Entry 6UQE (electron microscopy, 3.00 A resolution); this record covers chains D and G of the 22 polymer chains in the assembly.

[Chain D]
Name: ATP-dependent Clp protease ATP-binding subunit ClpA
From: Escherichia coli K-12
UniProtKB: A0A4Y9BNB2 (A0A4Y9BNB2_ECOLX); numbering as in UniProt (aligned over 169-746)
Sequence (578 residues; row label = number of the first residue in the row):
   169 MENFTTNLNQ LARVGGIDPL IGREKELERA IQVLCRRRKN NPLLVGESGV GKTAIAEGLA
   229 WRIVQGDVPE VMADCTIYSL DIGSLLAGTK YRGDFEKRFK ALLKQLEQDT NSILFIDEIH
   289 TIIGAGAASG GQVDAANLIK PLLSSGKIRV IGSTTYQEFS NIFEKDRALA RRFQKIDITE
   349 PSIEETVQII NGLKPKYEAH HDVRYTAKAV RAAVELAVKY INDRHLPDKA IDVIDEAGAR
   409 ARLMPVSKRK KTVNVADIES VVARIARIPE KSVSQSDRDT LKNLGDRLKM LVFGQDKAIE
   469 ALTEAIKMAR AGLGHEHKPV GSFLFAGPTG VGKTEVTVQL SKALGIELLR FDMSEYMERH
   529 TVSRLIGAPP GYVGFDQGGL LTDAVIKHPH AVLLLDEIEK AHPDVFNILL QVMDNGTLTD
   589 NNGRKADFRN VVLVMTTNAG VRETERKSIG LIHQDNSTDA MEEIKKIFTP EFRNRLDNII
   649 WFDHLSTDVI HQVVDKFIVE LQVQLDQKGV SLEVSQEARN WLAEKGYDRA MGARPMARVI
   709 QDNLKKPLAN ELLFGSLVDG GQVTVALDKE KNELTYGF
Residues lining bound ligands:
  - ATP-gamma-S (AGS; phosphothiophosphoric acid-adenylate ester), molecule 1: P187, L188, I189, R191, E215, S216, G217, V218, G219, K220, T221, A222, T323, I357, L361, P395, D396, I399
  - ATP-gamma-S (AGS), molecule 2: L459, V460, F461, T497, G498, V499, G500, K501, T502, E503, E565, N606, L653, V661, K664, F665, A701, R702
  - ATP-gamma-S (AGS), molecule 3: D582, E639, R643

[Chain G]
Name: ATP-dependent Clp protease proteolytic subunit
From: Escherichia coli K-12
Notes: EC 3.4.21.92
UniProtKB: A0A0K4NM46 (A0A0K4NM46_ECOLX); residues 15-206 here = UniProt positions 15-206
Sequence (192 residues; numbered 15 to 206; the number before each row is that of its first residue):
    15 ALVPMVIEQT SRGERSFDIY SRLLKERVIF LTGQVEDHMA NLIVAQMLFL EAENPEKDIY
    75 LYINSPGGVI TAGMSIYDTM QFIKPDVSTI CMGQAASMGA FLLTAGAKGK RFCLPNSRVM
   135 IHQPLGGYQG QATDIEIHAR EILKVKGRMN ELMALHTGQS LEQIERDTER DRFLSAPEAV
   195 EYGLVDSILT HR

[How chain D and chain G interact]
Contacting residue pairs (21):
  S616(D) with E40(G)
  I617(D) with R36(G); L37(G), hydrophobic; E40(G), hydrogen bond (backbone-side chain); V42(G)
  G618(D) with Y76(G); R206(G), hydrogen bond (backbone-side chain)
  L619(D) with Y76(G), hydrogen bond (backbone-side chain); R206(G), hydrogen bond (backbone-side chain)
  I620(D) with Y74(G); I104(G), hydrophobic; F126(G), hydrophobic
  H621(D) with Y74(G); R206(G), hydrogen bond
  Q622(D) with Y74(G), hydrogen bond
  N624(D) with K71(G)
  T626(D) with N68(G); E70(G); K71(G)
  D627(D) with K71(G), salt bridge
  E630(D) with N68(G)
Interface residues without a listed pair, chain D (12 interface residues in all): D623
Interface residues without a listed pair, chain G (13 interface residues in all): L203

[Overview]
12 residues of chain D face 13 of chain G across their interface, with 6 hydrogen bonds and 1 salt bridge.
Among the polar pairs are D627(D)-K71(G), I617(D)-E40(G) and G618(D)-R206(G). Chain D binds 3 copies of
ATP-gamma-S.
Here chain D is ATP-dependent Clp protease ATP-binding subunit ClpA and chain G is ATP-dependent Clp protease
proteolytic subunit, both from Escherichia coli K-12. Entry 6UQE (ClpA/ClpP Disengaged State bound to
RepA-GFP) was determined by electron microscopy together with 6UQO, 6W1Z, 6W20, 6W21, 6W22, 6W23 and 6W24 from
the same study.
